PDB entry 2YKN | X-ray diffraction, 2.12 A resolution | chains A and B

== Chain A ==
Protein: Reverse transcriptase/ribonuclease H
From: Human immunodeficiency virus type 1 BH10
Notes: EC 2.7.7.49, 2.7.7.7, 3.1.26.13
Reference sequence: P03366 (POL_HV1B1); residues 1-557 here correspond to UniProt positions 600-1156 (UniProt number = residue number + 599)
Chain sequence (562 residues; each row starts with the number of its first residue):
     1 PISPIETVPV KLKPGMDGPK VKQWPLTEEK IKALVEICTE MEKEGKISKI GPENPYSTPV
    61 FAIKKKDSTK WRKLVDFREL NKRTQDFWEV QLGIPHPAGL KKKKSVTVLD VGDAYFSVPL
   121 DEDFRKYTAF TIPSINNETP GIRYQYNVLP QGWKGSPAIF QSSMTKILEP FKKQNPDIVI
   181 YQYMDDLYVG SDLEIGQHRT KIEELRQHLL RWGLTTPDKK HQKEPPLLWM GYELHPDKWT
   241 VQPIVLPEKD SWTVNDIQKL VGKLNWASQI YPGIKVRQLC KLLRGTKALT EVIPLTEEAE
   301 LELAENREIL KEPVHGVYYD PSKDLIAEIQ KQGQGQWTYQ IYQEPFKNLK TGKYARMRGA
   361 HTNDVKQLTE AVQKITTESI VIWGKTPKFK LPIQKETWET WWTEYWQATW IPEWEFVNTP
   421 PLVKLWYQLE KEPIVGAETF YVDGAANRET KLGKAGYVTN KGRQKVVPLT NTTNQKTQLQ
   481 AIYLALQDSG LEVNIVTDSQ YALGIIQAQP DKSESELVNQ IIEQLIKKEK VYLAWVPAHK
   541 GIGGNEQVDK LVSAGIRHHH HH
Disordered / not traced: 559-562
Construct notes: expression tag (558-562); conflict Ser57 (Asn656 in P03366); engineered mutation Leu227 (Phe826 in P03366), Gln478 (Glu1077 in P03366)
Bound ions: Ca2+: Asp443, Gly444, Gln478, Asp498
Small-molecule neighbours: Difluoromethylbenzoxazole (YKN; 2-[difluoro-[(4-methyl-pyrimidinyl)-thio]methyl]-benzoxazole): Pro95, Leu100, Lys101, Lys103, Val106, Val179, Ile180, Tyr181, Tyr188, Val189, Gly190, Trp229, Leu234, His235, Pro236, Tyr318
Curated features (UniProtKB/Swiss-Prot):
  - motif: Trp398 to Trp414 (Tryptophan repeat motif)
  - binding site (Mg(2+)): Asp110, Asp185, Asp186, Asp443, Asp498, Asp549
  - site: Trp401 (Essential for RT p66/p51 heterodimerization), Trp414 (Essential for RT p66/p51 heterodimerization), Phe440, Tyr441 (Cleavage)

== Chain B ==
Protein: Reverse transcriptase/ribonuclease H
From: Human immunodeficiency virus type 1 BH10
Notes: EC 2.7.7.49, 2.7.7.7, 3.1.26.13
Reference sequence: P03366 (POL_HV1B1); residues 1-428 here correspond to UniProt positions 600-1027 (UniProt number = residue number + 599)
Chain sequence (428 residues; each row starts with the number of its first residue):
     1 PISPIETVPV KLKPGMDGPK VKQWPLTEEK IKALVEICTE MEKEGKISKI GPENPYNTPV
    61 FAIKKKDSTK WRKLVDFREL NKRTQDFWEV QLGIPHPAGL KKKKSVTVLD VGDAYFSVPL
   121 DEDFRKYTAF TIPSINNETP GIRYQYNVLP QGWKGSPAIF QSSMTKILEP FKKQNPDIVI
   181 YQYMDDLYVG SDLEIGQHRT KIEELRQHLL RWGLTTPDKK HQKEPPFLWM GYELHPDKWT
   241 VQPIVLPEKD SWTVNDIQKL VGKLNWASQI YPGIKVRQLS KLLRGTKALT EVIPLTEEAE
   301 LELAENREIL KEPVHGVYYD PSKDLIAEIQ KQGQGQWTYQ IYQEPFKNLK TGKYARMRGA
   361 HTNDVKQLTE AVQKITTESI VIWGKTPKFK LPIQKETWET WWTEYWQATW IPEWEFVNTP
   421 PLVKLWYQ
Disordered / not traced: 219-231, 358-361
Construct notes: conflict Ser280 (Cys879 in P03366)
Curated features (UniProtKB/Swiss-Prot):
  - region: Phe227 to His235 (RT 'primer grip')
  - motif: Trp398 to Trp414 (Tryptophan repeat motif)
  - binding site (Mg(2+)): Asp110, Asp185, Asp186
  - site (Essential for RT p66/p51 heterodimerization): Trp401, Trp414

== Interface between chain A and chain B ==
Pairs across the interface (104):
  Val8(A) - Pro52(B)  hydrophobic
  Val8(A) - Glu53(B)
  Pro9(A) - Glu53(B)
  Gln85(A) - Glu53(B)  hydrogen bond (side chain-backbone)
  Asp86(A) - Lys20(B)  salt bridge
  Asp86(A) - Pro55(B)
  Phe87(A) - Pro52(B)
  Phe87(A) - Pro55(B)
  Trp88(A) - Pro52(B)  hydrogen bond (backbone-backbone)
  Trp88(A) - Asn54(B)
  Trp88(A) - Pro55(B)
  Trp88(A) - Pro140(B)
  Trp88(A) - Gly141(B)
  Trp88(A) - Arg143(B)
  Leu92(A) - Lys22(B)  hydrogen bond (backbone-side chain)
  Leu92(A) - Asn137(B)
  Gly93(A) - Asn137(B)
  Ile94(A) - Asn137(B)
  Pro95(A) - Asn136(B)
  Pro95(A) - Asn137(B)
  His96(A) - Asn136(B)  hydrogen bond (backbone-side chain)
  Gly99(A) - Asn136(B)
  Gly99(A) - Glu138(B)
  Leu100(A) - Glu138(B)
  Ala158(A) - Pro52(B)
  Gln161(A) - Pro140(B)
  Ser162(A) - Pro52(B)
  Thr165(A) - Pro140(B)
  Lys172(A) - Thr139(B)
  Tyr181(A) - Asn137(B)
  Tyr181(A) - Glu138(B)
  Gln182(A) - Pro140(B)
  Glu370(A) - Gln394(B)
  Gln373(A) - Gln394(B)
  Gln373(A) - Glu396(B)
  Gln373(A) - Thr397(B)  hydrogen bond
  Gln373(A) - Thr400(B)  hydrogen bond
  Thr376(A) - Thr400(B)
  Thr377(A) - Thr400(B)
  Ile380(A) - Leu26(B)
  Ile380(A) - Thr400(B)
  Val381(A) - Pro25(B)  hydrophobic
  Val381(A) - Ile135(B)
  Val381(A) - Asn136(B)  hydrogen bond (backbone-backbone)
  Ile382(A) - Ile135(B)
  Ile382(A) - Asn136(B)
  Trp383(A) - Ile135(B)
  Gly384(A) - Thr27(B)
  Gly384(A) - Glu28(B)  hydrogen bond (backbone-backbone)
  Gly384(A) - Ile135(B)
  Trp402(A) - Lys331(B)  hydrogen bond (backbone-side chain)
  Tyr405(A) - Lys331(B)
  Trp406(A) - Lys331(B)
  Trp406(A) - Asn418(B)
  Trp406(A) - Pro420(B)  hydrophobic
  Gln407(A) - Lys331(B)  hydrogen bond (backbone-side chain)
  Gln407(A) - Pro392(B)
  Gln407(A) - Ile393(B)  hydrogen bond (side chain-backbone)
  Gln407(A) - Val417(B)  hydrogen bond (side chain-backbone)
  Gln407(A) - Asn418(B)
  Ala408(A) - Asp364(B)
  Ala408(A) - Pro392(B)  hydrogen bond (backbone-backbone)
  Ala408(A) - Ile393(B)
  Thr409(A) - Asn363(B)
  Thr409(A) - Asp364(B)  hydrogen bond (backbone-side chain)
  Trp410(A) - Asn363(B)
  Trp410(A) - Val365(B)  hydrophobic
  Trp410(A) - Thr397(B)
  Trp410(A) - Trp401(B)
  Trp410(A) - Tyr405(B)
  Pro433(A) - Asn255(B)
  Pro433(A) - Leu289(B)  hydrophobic
  Val435(A) - Thr290(B)
  Thr439(A) - Ala288(B)
  Thr439(A) - Leu289(B)  hydrogen bond (side chain-backbone)
  Tyr441(A) - Val254(B)
  Tyr441(A) - Gln258(B)  hydrogen bond
  Tyr441(A) - Thr286(B)
  Tyr441(A) - Lys287(B)  hydrogen bond (side chain-backbone)
  Tyr441(A) - Leu289(B)
  Val458(A) - Thr286(B)
  Thr459(A) - Thr286(B)
  Asn460(A) - Thr286(B)
  Asn460(A) - Lys287(B)
  Asn460(A) - Ala288(B)
  Asn494(A) - Leu289(B)
  Val496(A) - Leu289(B)  hydrophobic
  Gln500(A) - Pro421(B)
  Leu503(A) - Leu422(B)  hydrophobic
  Tyr532(A) - Asn255(B)  hydrogen bond
  Tyr532(A) - Leu289(B)  hydrophobic
  Trp535(A) - Trp426(B)  hydrophobic
  Val536(A) - Gln258(B)
  Pro537(A) - Asn265(B)
  Lys540(A) - Asn265(B)
  Lys540(A) - Ser280(B)
  Ile542(A) - Val261(B)  hydrophobic
  Ile542(A) - Leu283(B)  hydrophobic
  Gly543(A) - Leu283(B)  hydrogen bond (backbone-backbone)
  Gly543(A) - Arg284(B)
  Gly543(A) - Gly285(B)
  Gly544(A) - Gly285(B)  hydrogen bond (backbone-backbone)
  Gly544(A) - Thr286(B)
  Gln547(A) - Thr286(B)  hydrogen bond
Other interface residues (no listed pair), chain A (67 interface residues in all): Glu89, Lys101, Ile159, Ile180, Lys385, Thr403, Glu404, Pro412, Ile434, Ala534, Gly541
Other interface residues (no listed pair), chain B (59 interface residues in all): Thr131, Lys259, Gly262, Val276, Arg277, Trp337, Leu368, Thr419, Lys424

== Summary ==
The interface between chain A and chain B involves 67 residues on one side and 59 on the other, with 21
hydrogen bonds and 1 salt bridge. Polar contacts include Asp86(A)-Lys20(B), Gln85(A)-Glu53(B) and
Leu92(A)-Lys22(B). Chain A binds Difluoromethylbenzoxazole.
Here chain A is Reverse transcriptase/ribonuclease H and chain B is Reverse transcriptase/ribonuclease H, both
from Human immunodeficiency virus type 1 BH10. Entry 2YKN (Crystal structure of HIV-1 Reverse Transcriptase
(RT) in complex with a Difluoromethylbenzoxazole (DFMB) Pyrimidine Thioether derivative ...) was determined by
X-ray diffraction (same publication as 2YKM).
